Entry 5AO8 (X-ray diffraction, 2.23 A resolution); this record covers chain A.

== Chain A ==
Protein: Soluble lytic tranglycosilase B3
Source organism: Pseudomonas aeruginosa
UniProtKB: Q9HX28 (Q9HX28_PSEAE); residues 6-421 here correspond to UniProt positions 33-448 (UniProt number = residue number + 27)
Sequence (420 residues; row label = number of the first residue in the row):
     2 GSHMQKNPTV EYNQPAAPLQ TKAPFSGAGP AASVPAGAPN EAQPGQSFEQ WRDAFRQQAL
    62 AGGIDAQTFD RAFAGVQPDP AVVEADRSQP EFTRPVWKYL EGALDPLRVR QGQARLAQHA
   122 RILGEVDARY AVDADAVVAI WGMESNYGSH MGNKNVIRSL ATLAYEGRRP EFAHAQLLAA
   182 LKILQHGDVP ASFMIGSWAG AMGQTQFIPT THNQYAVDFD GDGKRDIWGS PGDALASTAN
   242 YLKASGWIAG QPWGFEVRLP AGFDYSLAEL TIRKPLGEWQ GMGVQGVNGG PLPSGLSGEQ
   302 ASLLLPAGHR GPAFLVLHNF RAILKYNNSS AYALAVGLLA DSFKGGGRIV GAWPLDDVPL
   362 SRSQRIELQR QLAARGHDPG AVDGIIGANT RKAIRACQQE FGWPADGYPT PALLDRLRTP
Not modelled in the structure: 2-45, 420-421
Construct notes: expression tag (2-5); conflict D357 (Glu384 in Q9HX28)
Metal / ion sites: Ca2+: D219, D221, D223, K225, D234
Ligand contacts: N-acetylglucosamine (NAG; 2-acetamido-2-deoxy-beta-D-glucopyranose): F173, Q207, F208, I209, T212, Y242, K326, Y327

== In short ==
Chain A binds N-acetylglucosamine. The Ca2+ site is built by D219, D221, D223, K225 and D234.
Chain A is Soluble lytic tranglycosilase B3 (Pseudomonas aeruginosa); the structure, Crystal Structure of
SltB3 from Pseudomonas aeruginosa in complex with NAG-NAM-pentapeptide, was determined by X-ray diffraction
(same publication as 5ANZ and 5AO7).
